PDB entry 8XX4 | electron microscopy, 2.60 A resolution | chains A and D of the 11 polymer chains in the assembly

== Chain A ==
Name: DNA-directed RNA polymerase subunit
Organism: African swine fever virus
Notes: EC 2.7.7.6
UniProt: A0A3S7XUW7 (A0A3S7XUW7_ASF); numbering as in UniProt (aligned over 1-1441)
Sequence (1441 residues; each row starts with the number of its first residue):
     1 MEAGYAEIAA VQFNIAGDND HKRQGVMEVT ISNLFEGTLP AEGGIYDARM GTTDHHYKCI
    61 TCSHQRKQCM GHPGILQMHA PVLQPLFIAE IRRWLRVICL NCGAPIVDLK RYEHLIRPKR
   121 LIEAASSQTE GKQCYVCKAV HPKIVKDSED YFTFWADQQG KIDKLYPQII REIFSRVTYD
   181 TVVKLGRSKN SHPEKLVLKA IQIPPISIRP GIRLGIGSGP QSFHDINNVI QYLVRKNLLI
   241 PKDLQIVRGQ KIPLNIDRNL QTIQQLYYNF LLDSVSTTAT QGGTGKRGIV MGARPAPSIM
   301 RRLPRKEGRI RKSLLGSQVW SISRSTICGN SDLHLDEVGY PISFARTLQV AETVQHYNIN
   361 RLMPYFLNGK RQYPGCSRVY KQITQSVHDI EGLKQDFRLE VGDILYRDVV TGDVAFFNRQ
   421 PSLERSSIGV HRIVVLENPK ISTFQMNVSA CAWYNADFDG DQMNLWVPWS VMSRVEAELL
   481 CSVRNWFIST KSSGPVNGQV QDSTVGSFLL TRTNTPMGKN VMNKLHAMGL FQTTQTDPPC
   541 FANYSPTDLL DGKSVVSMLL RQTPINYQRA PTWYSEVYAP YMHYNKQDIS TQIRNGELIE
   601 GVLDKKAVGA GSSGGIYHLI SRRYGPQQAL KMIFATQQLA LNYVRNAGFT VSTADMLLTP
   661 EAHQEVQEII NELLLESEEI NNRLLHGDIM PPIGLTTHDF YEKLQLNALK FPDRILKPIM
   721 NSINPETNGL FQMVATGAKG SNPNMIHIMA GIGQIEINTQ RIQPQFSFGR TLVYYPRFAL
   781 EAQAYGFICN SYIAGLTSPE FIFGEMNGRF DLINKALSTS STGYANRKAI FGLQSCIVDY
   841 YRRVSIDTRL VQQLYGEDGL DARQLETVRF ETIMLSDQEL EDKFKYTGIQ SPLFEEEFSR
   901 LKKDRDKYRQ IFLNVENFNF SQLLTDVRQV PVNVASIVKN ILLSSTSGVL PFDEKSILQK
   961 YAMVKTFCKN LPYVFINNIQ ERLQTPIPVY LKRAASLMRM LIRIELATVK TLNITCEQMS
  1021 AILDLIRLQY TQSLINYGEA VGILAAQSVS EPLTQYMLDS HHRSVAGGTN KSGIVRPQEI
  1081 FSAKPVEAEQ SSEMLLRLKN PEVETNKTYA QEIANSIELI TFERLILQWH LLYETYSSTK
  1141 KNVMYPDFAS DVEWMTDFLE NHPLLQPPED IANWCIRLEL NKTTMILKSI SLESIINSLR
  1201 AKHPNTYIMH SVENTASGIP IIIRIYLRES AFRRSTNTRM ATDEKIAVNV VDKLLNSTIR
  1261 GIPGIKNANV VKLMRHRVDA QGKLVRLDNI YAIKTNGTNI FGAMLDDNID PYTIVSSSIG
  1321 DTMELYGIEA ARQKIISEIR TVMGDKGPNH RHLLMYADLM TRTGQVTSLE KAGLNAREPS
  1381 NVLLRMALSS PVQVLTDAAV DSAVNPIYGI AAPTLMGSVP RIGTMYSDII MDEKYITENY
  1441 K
Unresolved in the structure: 213-224, 275-295, 1065-1068, 1139-1141, 1216-1218, 1234-1240
Metal / ion sites: Zn2+ site 1: C59, C62, C69, H72; Zn2+ site 2: C99, C102, C134, C137; Mg2+: D457, D459, D461 (shared with 1 residue of chain P)

== Chain D ==
Name: DNA-directed RNA polymerase RPB5 homolog
Organism: African swine fever virus
UniProt: A0A0A1E0C1 (A0A0A1E0C1_ASF); numbering as in UniProt (aligned over 1-205)
Sequence (205 residues; each row starts with the number of its first residue):
     1 MAMQKLFTYI YEFIEYRKMV LLEEKVPYDK FVQMVLNTGF FRINAETLNH GIVSVFIFGA
    61 NGKYVHHGGD MRTLLTNTLN EKKHYEELIL IVDKPVLSKK NILDIIVEQR AANPTIVINI
   121 YPYHLFCINI PKVSAIPKHK LITQEEAQEF LGREYLQPQD LMQISASDPP VVWLGGRPGD
   181 FVQIERPSET AMHAVVIRFI TKSKI
From the paper describing this entry:
  - binding site for the 23-nt DNA strand: K100

== How chain A and chain D interact ==
Pairs across the interface (100; chain A residue first):
  Y841(A) - R153(D)  hydrogen bond (side chain-backbone)
  Y841(A) - E154(D)
  Y841(A) - Y155(D)
  R843(A) - E154(D)  salt bridge
  R843(A) - L156(D)
  T848(A) - D160(D)
  R849(A) - D160(D)
  L850(A) - L156(D)  hydrophobic
  L850(A) - D160(D)  hydrogen bond (backbone-backbone)
  L850(A) - M162(D)
  V851(A) - M162(D)
  Q852(A) - M162(D)
  Q853(A) - F150(D)
  Q853(A) - E154(D)  hydrogen bond
  Q853(A) - M162(D)
  Q853(A) - V196(D)
  G856(A) - T190(D)  hydrogen bond (backbone-side chain)
  E857(A) - R186(D)  salt bridge
  E857(A) - S188(D)  hydrogen bond
  E857(A) - T190(D)
  E857(A) - A191(D)
  E857(A) - A194(D)
  D858(A) - T190(D)
  D858(A) - A191(D)
  K907(A) - M192(D)
  Y908(A) - M192(D)
  I911(A) - M192(D)  hydrophobic
  I911(A) - H193(D)
  F912(A) - S188(D)
  F912(A) - M192(D)  hydrophobic
  N914(A) - S134(D)  hydrogen bond (side chain-backbone)
  V915(A) - P187(D)  hydrophobic
  V915(A) - E189(D)
  F918(A) - S134(D)
  F918(A) - A135(D)  hydrophobic
  Q922(A) - E189(D)  hydrogen bond
  R928(A) - E189(D)  hydrogen bond (side chain-backbone)
  P988(A) - R153(D)
  V989(A) - V195(D)  hydrophobic
  Y990(A) - R153(D)  hydrogen bond
  Y990(A) - E154(D)  hydrogen bond
  Y990(A) - V195(D)
  R993(A) - E185(D)  salt bridge
  R993(A) - A191(D)
  R993(A) - H193(D)
  R993(A) - V195(D)
  S996(A) - H193(D)
  L997(A) - T190(D)
  L997(A) - M192(D)  hydrophobic
  F1301(A) - H124(D)
  F1301(A) - C127(D)  hydrophobic
  M1304(A) - K5(D)
  M1304(A) - I128(D)  hydrophobic
  L1305(A) - M1(D)
  L1305(A) - A2(D)
  L1305(A) - K5(D)  hydrogen bond (backbone-side chain)
  P1311(A) - I128(D)
  Y1312(A) - Y9(D)  hydrogen bond
  Y1312(A) - I128(D)  hydrophobic
  Y1312(A) - N129(D)
  Y1312(A) - K132(D)
  Y1312(A) - V133(D)
  Y1312(A) - S134(D)  hydrogen bond (backbone-backbone)
  T1313(A) - S134(D)
  E1324(A) - K94(D)
  E1324(A) - H124(D)  salt bridge
  L1325(A) - H124(D)
  L1325(A) - I130(D)
  L1325(A) - P169(D)
  Y1326(A) - V133(D)  hydrophobic
  Y1326(A) - I136(D)
  Y1326(A) - P169(D)
  Y1326(A) - P170(D)
  G1327(A) - D168(D)
  G1327(A) - P169(D)
  I1328(A) - I164(D)  hydrophobic
  I1328(A) - D168(D)  hydrogen bond (backbone-side chain)
  I1328(A) - R198(D)
  E1329(A) - P137(D)
  E1329(A) - H139(D)
  E1329(A) - I184(D)
  E1329(A) - R186(D)  salt bridge
  E1329(A) - R198(D)  salt bridge
  A1330(A) - A135(D)
  R1332(A) - R186(D)
  Q1333(A) - P187(D)  hydrogen bond (side chain-backbone)
  R1340(A) - E189(D)  salt bridge
  H1350(A) - E189(D)  salt bridge
  H1350(A) - T190(D)
  L1354(A) - T190(D)
  D1358(A) - R186(D)  salt bridge
  T1361(A) - R198(D)  hydrogen bond (backbone-side chain)
  R1362(A) - D160(D)
  R1362(A) - L161(D)  hydrogen bond (side chain-backbone)
  R1362(A) - M162(D)
  R1362(A) - Q163(D)  hydrogen bond (backbone-backbone)
  R1362(A) - R198(D)
  T1363(A) - Q163(D)
  G1364(A) - Q163(D)  hydrogen bond (backbone-backbone)
  G1364(A) - R198(D)
Also at the interface, not in a pair above, chain A (59 interface residues in all): N917, Q929, I976, L991, A994, M1000, D1307, M1323, R1351, Q1365
Also at the interface, not in a pair above, chain D (47 interface residues in all): Y123, Q159, K204

== Summary ==
59 residues of chain A face 47 of chain D across their interface, with 19 hydrogen bonds and 9 salt bridges.
Polar contacts include R843(A)-E154(D), E857(A)-R186(D) and R993(A)-E185(D). C59(A), C62(A), C69(A) and H72(A)
coordinate Zn2+ site 1. The paper reports a binding site for the 23-nt DNA strand at K100(D).
Chain A is DNA-directed RNA polymerase subunit and chain D is DNA-directed RNA polymerase RPB5 homolog, both
from African swine fever virus; the structure, ASFV RNAP elongation complex, was determined by electron
microscopy together with 8Y0E, 8XX5, 8XXP, 8XXT and 8XY6 from the same study.
